1DWL - chains A and B; structure by solution NMR.

[Chain A]
Protein: Ferredoxin I
Organism: Desulfomicrobium norvegicum
Reference sequence: P07485 (FER1_DESDN); residue numbers follow UniProt; this construct covers 1-59
Sequence (59 residues; each row starts with the number of its first residue):
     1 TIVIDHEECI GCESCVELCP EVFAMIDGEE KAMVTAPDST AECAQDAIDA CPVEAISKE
Bound ions: 4Fe-4S cluster Fe: C9, C12, C15, C51
Ligand contacts: 4Fe-4S cluster (SF4): I4, E8, C9, I10, G11, C12, E13, S14, C15, F23, D27, A32, A47, A50, C51, P52, I56

[Chain B]
Protein: Cytochrome C553
Organism: Desulfovibrio vulgaris
Reference sequence: P04032 (C553_DESVH); residues 1-79 here correspond to UniProt positions 25-103 (UniProt number = residue number + 24)
Sequence (79 residues; each row starts with the number of its first residue):
     1 ADGAALYKSC IGCHGADGSK AAMGSAKPVK GQGAEELYKK MKGYADGSYG GERKAMMTNA
    61 VKKYSDEELK ALADYMSKL
Covalently attached groups: heme c (HEC) linked to C10, C13
Bound ions: heme c Fe: H14, M57
Ligand contacts: heme c (HEC): L6, Y7, S9, H14, A21, M23, A26, K27, V29, L37, K40, M41, Y44, Y49, G51, E52, R53, K54, M56, M57, A60, Y64, L72, A73, M76

[How chain A and chain B interact]
Contacting residue pairs (20; chain A residue first):
  I10(A) - K8(B)
  I10(A) - I11(B)
  I10(A) - G12(B)
  G11(A) - K8(B)
  G11(A) - S9(B)
  C12(A) - S9(B)
  C12(A) - G12(B)
  C12(A) - C13(B)
  E13(A) - K63(B)
  E17(A) - A55(B)
  E17(A) - M56(B)
  E17(A) - N59(B)
  M25(A) - N59(B)
  E29(A) - K8(B)
  D46(A) - M23(B)
  D46(A) - G24(B)
  D46(A) - R53(B)
  D49(A) - A22(B)
  D49(A) - M23(B)
  D49(A) - G24(B)
Other interface residues (no listed pair), chain A (12 interface residues in all): S14, A47, A50

[Summary]
12 residues of chain A and 13 residues of chain B are in contact. Chain A binds 4Fe-4S cluster. Covalently
linked heme c: at C13(B). C9(A), C12(A), C15(A) and C51(A) coordinate a 4Fe-4S cluster Fe ion.
Chain A is Ferredoxin I (Desulfomicrobium norvegicum) and chain B is Cytochrome C553 (Desulfovibrio vulgaris);
the structure, The Ferredoxin-Cytochrome complex using heteronuclear NMR and docking simulation, was
determined by solution NMR.
